Entry 9GUV (electron microscopy, 3.00 A resolution); this record covers chains A and I of the 24 polymer chains in the assembly.

Chain A:
Molecule: 16S ribosomal RNA
From: Escherichia coli K-12
Sequence (1541 nucleotides; numbered 1 to 1541; the number before each row is that of its first residue):
     1 AAAUUGAAGA GUUUGAUCAU GGCUCAGAUU GAACGCUGGC GGCAGGCCUA ACACAUGCAA
    61 GUCGAACGGU AACAGGAAGA AGCUUGCUUC UUUGCUGACG AGUGGCGGAC GGGUGAGUAA
   121 UGUCUGGGAA ACUGCCUGAU GGAGGGGGAU AACUACUGGA AACGGUAGCU AAUACCGCAU
   181 AACGUCGCAA GACCAAAGAG GGGUACCUUC GGGCCUCUUG CCAUCGGAUG UGCCCAGAUG
   241 GGAUUAGCUA GUAGGUGGGG UAACGGCUCA CCUAGGCGAC GAUCCCUAGC UGGUCUGAGA
   301 GGAUGACCAG CCACACUGGA ACUGAGACAC GGUCCAGACU CCUACGGGAG GCAGCAGUGG
   361 GGAAUAUUGC ACAAUGGGCG CAAGCCUGAU GCAGCCAUGC CGCGUGUAUG AAGAAGGCCU
   421 UCGGGUUGUA AAGUACUUUC AGCGGGGAGG AAGGGAGUAA AGUUAAUACC UUUGCUCAUU
   481 GACGUUACCC GCAGAAGAAG CACCGGCUAA CUCCGUGCCA GCAGCCXCGG UAAUACGGAG
   541 GGUGCAAGCG UUAAUCGGAA UUACUGGGCG UAAAGCGCAC GCAGGCGGUU UGUUAAGUCA
   601 GAUGUGAAAU CCCCGGGCUC AACCUGGGAA CUGCAUCUGA UACUGGCAAG CUUGAGUCUC
   661 GUAGAGGGGG GUAGAAUUCC AGGUGUAGCG GUGAAAUGCG UAGAGAUCUG GAGGAAUACC
   721 GGUGGCGAAG GCGGCCCCCU GGACGAAGAC UGACGCUCAG GUGCGAAAGC GUGGGGAGCA
   781 AACAGGAUUA GAUACCCUGG UAGUCCACGC CGUAAACGAU GUCGACUUGG AGGUUGUGCC
   841 CUUGAGGCGU GGCUUCCGGA GCUAACGCGU UAAGUCGACC GCCUGGGGAG UACGGCCGCA
   901 AGGUUAAAAC UCAAAUGAAU UGACGGGGGC CCGCACAAGC GGUGGAGCAU GUGGUUUAAU
   961 UCGAUGXAAC GCGAAGAACC UUACCUGGUC UUGACAUCCA CGGAAGUUUU CAGAGAUGAG
  1021 AAUGUGCCUU CGGGAACCGU GAGACAGGUG CUGCAUGGCU GUCGUCAGCU CGUGUUGUGA
  1081 AAUGUUGGGU UAAGUCCCGC AACGAGCGCA ACCCUUAUCC UUUGUUGCCA GCGGUCCGGC
  1141 CGGGAACUCA AAGGAGACUG CCAGUGAUAA ACUGGAGGAA GGUGGGGAUG ACGUCAAGUC
  1201 AUCAUGGCCC UUACGACCAG GGCUACACAC GUGCUACAAU GGCGCAUACA AAGAGAAGCG
  1261 ACCUCGCGAG AGCAAGCGGA CCUCAUAAAG UGCGUCGUAG UCCGGAUUGG AGUCUGCAAC
  1321 UCGACUCCAU GAAGUCGGAA UCGCUAGUAA UCGUGGAUCA GAAUGCCACG GUGAAUACGU
  1381 UCCCGGGCCU UGUACACACC GCCCGUXACA CCAUGGGAGU GGGUUGCAAA AGAAGUAGGU
  1441 AGCUUAACCU UCGGGAGGGC GCUUACCACU UUGUGAUUCA UGACUGGGGU GAAGUCGUAA
  1501 CAAGGUAACC GUAGGGGAAC CUGCGGUUGG AUCACCUCCU U
Disordered / not traced: 1492-1493
Modified positions: PSU (pseudouridine-5'-monophosphate) at position 516, G7M (N7-methyl-guanosine-5'-monophosphate) at position 527, 2MG (2N-methylguanosine-5'-monophosphate) at position 966, 5MC (5-methylcytidine-5'-monophosphate) at position 967, 2MG (2N-methylguanosine-5'-monophosphate) at position 1207, 4OC (4n,o2'-methylcytidine-5'-monophosphate) at position 1402, 5MC (5-methylcytidine-5'-monophosphate) at position 1407, UR3 (3-methyluridine-5'-monophoshate) at position 1498, 2MG (2N-methylguanosine-5'-monophosphate) at position 1516, MA6 (6N-dimethyladenosine-5'-monophoshate) at position 1518, MA6 (6N-dimethyladenosine-5'-monophoshate) at position 1519
Ion coordination: Mg2+ site 1 near G21 (its only coordinating residue here); Mg2+ site 2: A59, U387; Mg2+ site 3 near G100 (its only coordinating residue here); Mg2+ site 4: A109, G331; Mg2+ site 5: A116, G117, G289; Mg2+ site 6: A174, C175; Mg2+ site 7: U180, A195; Mg2+ site 8: G299, G558; Mg2+ site 9 near C352 (its only coordinating residue here); Mg2+ site 10: A509, A510; Mg2+ site 11: PSU_516, A533; Mg2+ site 12 near A547 (its only coordinating residue here); 43 more Mg2+ sites not listed

Chain I:
Name: 30S ribosomal protein S8
From: Escherichia coli K-12
Reference sequence: P0A7W7 (RS8_ECOLI); residue numbers follow UniProt; this construct covers 1-130
Amino-acid sequence (130 residues; numbered 1 to 130; the number before each row is that of its first residue):
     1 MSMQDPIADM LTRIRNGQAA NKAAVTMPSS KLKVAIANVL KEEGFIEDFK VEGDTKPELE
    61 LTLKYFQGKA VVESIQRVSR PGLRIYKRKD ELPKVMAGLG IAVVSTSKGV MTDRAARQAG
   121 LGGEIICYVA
Disordered / not traced: 1

Chain A / chain I interface:
Contacting residue pairs (65; chain A residue first):
  C586(A) - Gln4(I)  hydrogen bond to the sugar
  C586(A) - Pro81(I)  phosphate contact
  G587(A) - Gln4(I)  sugar contact
  G587(A) - Pro81(I)  phosphate contact
  G587(A) - Arg84(I)  salt bridge to the phosphate
  G588(A) - Pro6(I)  phosphate contact
  U589(A) - Pro6(I)  phosphate contact
  U589(A) - Ser30(I)  sugar contact
  U590(A) - Ser30(I)  phosphate contact
  U590(A) - Lys31(I)  hydrogen bond to the phosphate
  U591(A) - Lys31(I)  salt bridge to the phosphate
  G597(A) - Tyr86(I)  base contact
  U598(A) - Tyr86(I)  sugar contact
  C599(A) - Lys87(I)  sugar contact
  C599(A) - Arg88(I)  phosphate contact
  C599(A) - Lys89(I)  phosphate contact
  C599(A) - Gly122(I)  hydrogen bond to the sugar
  C599(A) - Gly123(I)  sugar contact
  A600(A) - Arg88(I)  salt bridge to the phosphate
  A600(A) - Lys89(I)  hydrogen bond to the phosphate
  A600(A) - Gly120(I)  sugar contact
  G601(A) - Lys89(I)  salt bridge to the phosphate
  A640(A) - Ser107(I)  hydrogen bond to the base
  A640(A) - Lys108(I)  sugar contact
  U641(A) - Ser107(I)  hydrogen bond to the sugar
  A642(A) - Ser105(I)  hydrogen bond to the base
  A642(A) - Thr106(I)  base contact
  A642(A) - Ser107(I)  base contact
  A642(A) - Gly109(I)  sugar contact
  A642(A) - Val110(I)  sugar contact
  C643(A) - Lys31(I)  phosphate contact
  C643(A) - Ser105(I)  sugar contact
  C643(A) - Glu124(I)  hydrogen bond to the sugar
  U644(A) - Arg84(I)  sugar contact
  U653(A) - Thr55(I)  base contact
  U653(A) - Lys56(I)  salt bridge to the phosphate
  G755(A) - Ser2(I)  hydrogen bond to the sugar
  G755(A) - Gln4(I)  base contact
  C756(A) - Ser2(I)  hydrogen bond to the sugar
  C756(A) - Gln4(I)  base contact
  C823(A) - Ser2(I)  hydrogen bond to the sugar
  G824(A) - Ser2(I)  hydrogen bond to the sugar
  G824(A) - Met3(I)  sugar contact
  A825(A) - Asp9(I)  hydrogen bond to the sugar
  A825(A) - Arg13(I)  hydrogen bond to the sugar
  C826(A) - Arg13(I)  salt bridge to the phosphate
  C826(A) - Asn16(I)  hydrogen bond to the base
  U827(A) - Asn16(I)  sugar contact
  U827(A) - Ala20(I)  sugar contact
  U828(A) - Lys22(I)  salt bridge to the phosphate
  G874(A) - Asn16(I)  base contact
  U875(A) - Thr12(I)  base contact
  U875(A) - Arg15(I)  hydrogen bond to the sugar
  U875(A) - Asn16(I)  hydrogen bond to the sugar
  C876(A) - Ala8(I)  sugar contact
  C876(A) - Thr12(I)  hydrogen bond to the sugar
  C876(A) - Arg15(I)  salt bridge to the phosphate
  G877(A) - Ser2(I)  hydrogen bond to the base
  G877(A) - Asp5(I)  sugar contact
  G877(A) - Ala8(I)  sugar contact
  A878(A) - Gln4(I)  hydrogen bond to the sugar
  A878(A) - Arg80(I)  salt bridge to the phosphate
  A878(A) - Pro81(I)  phosphate contact
  A878(A) - Gly82(I)  hydrogen bond to the phosphate
  C879(A) - Gly82(I)  phosphate contact
Other interface residues (no listed pair), chain A (32 interface residues in all): U652
Other interface residues (no listed pair), chain I (39 interface residues in all): Ser29, Leu32, Leu83, Leu121

Summary:
Chain A and chain I form an interface of 32 and 39 residues respectively, with 21 hydrogen bonds and 9 salt
bridges. Polar contacts include A640(A)-Ser107(I), A642(A)-Ser105(I) and C826(A)-Asn16(I). A59(A) and U387(A)
coordinate Mg2+ site 2. A109(A) and G331(A) form the Mg2+ site 4.
Here chain A is 16S ribosomal RNA and chain I is 30S ribosomal protein S8, both from Escherichia coli K-12.
Entry 9GUV (30S mRNA delivery complex (closed-head)) was determined by electron microscopy together with 9GUP,
9GUQ, 9GUR, 9GUS, 9GUT, 9GUU, 9GUW and 9GUX from the same study.
